8E3T - chains C and D of the 4 polymer chains in the assembly; structure by X-ray diffraction, 2.20 A resolution.

[Chain C]
Molecule: Nitrogenase molybdenum-iron protein alpha chain
Organism: Azotobacter vinelandii DJ
Notes: EC 1.18.6.1
UniProtKB: P07328 (NIFD_AZOVI); residue numbers follow UniProt; this construct covers 1-492
Amino-acid sequence (492 residues; each row starts with the number of its first residue):
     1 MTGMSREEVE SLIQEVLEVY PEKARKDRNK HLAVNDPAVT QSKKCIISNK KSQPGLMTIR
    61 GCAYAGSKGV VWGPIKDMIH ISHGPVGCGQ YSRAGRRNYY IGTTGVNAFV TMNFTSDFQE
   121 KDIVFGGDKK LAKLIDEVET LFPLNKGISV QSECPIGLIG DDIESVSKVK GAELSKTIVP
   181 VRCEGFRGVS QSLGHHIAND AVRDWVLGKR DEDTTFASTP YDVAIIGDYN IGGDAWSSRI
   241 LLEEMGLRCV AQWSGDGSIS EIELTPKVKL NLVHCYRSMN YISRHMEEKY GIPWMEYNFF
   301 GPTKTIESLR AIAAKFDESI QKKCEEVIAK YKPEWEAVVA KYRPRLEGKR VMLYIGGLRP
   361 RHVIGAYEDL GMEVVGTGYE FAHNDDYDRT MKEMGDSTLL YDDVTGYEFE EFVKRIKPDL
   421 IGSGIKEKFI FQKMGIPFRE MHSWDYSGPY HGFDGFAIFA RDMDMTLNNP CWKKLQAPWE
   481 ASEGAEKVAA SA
Not modelled in the structure: 1-4, 481-492
Ion coordination: fe(7)-S(7) cluster Fe: Cys-62, Cys-88, Cys-154 (shared with Cys-70(D), Cys-95(D) of chain D); Fe ion near Cys-275 (its only coordinating residue here)
Ligand contacts:
  - 3-hydroxy-3-carboxy-adipic acid (HCA): Ala-65, Gly-95, Arg-96, Gln-191, Gly-424, Ile-425, Lys-426, Glu-440, His-442
  - ICS (iron-sulfur-molybdenum cluster with interstitial carbon): Val-70, Arg-96, His-195, Tyr-229, Ile-231, Cys-275, Ser-278, Ile-355, Gly-356, Gly-357, Leu-358, Arg-359, Pro-360, Phe-381, Met-441, His-442
  - fe(7)-S(7) cluster (UFF): Cys-62, Tyr-64, Pro-85, Val-86, Gly-87, Cys-88, Tyr-91, Glu-153, Cys-154, Gly-185
UniProt features mapped onto this chain:
  - binding site ([8Fe-7S] cluster): Cys-62, Cys-88, Cys-154
  - binding site ([7Fe-Mo-9S-C-homocitryl] cluster): Cys-275, His-442
  - mutagenesis: His-195 (H195Q: No nitrogenase activity)

[Chain D]
Molecule: Nitrogenase molybdenum-iron protein beta chain
Organism: Azotobacter vinelandii DJ
Notes: EC 1.18.6.1
UniProtKB: C1DGZ8 (C1DGZ8_AZOVD); residue numbers follow UniProt; this construct covers 1-523
Amino-acid sequence (523 residues; each row starts with the number of its first residue):
     1 MSQQVDKIKA SYPLFLDQDY KDMLAKKRDG FEEKYPQDKI DEVFQWTTTK EYQELNFQRE
    61 ALTVNPAKAC QPLGAVLCAL GFEKTMPYVH GSQGCVAYFR SYFNRHFREP VSCVSDSMTE
   121 DAAVFGGQQN MKDGLQNCKA TYKPDMIAVS TTCMAEVIGD DLNAFINNSK KEGFIPDEFP
   181 VPFAHTPAFV GSHVTGWDNM FEGIARYFTL KSMDDKVVGS NKKINIVPGF ETYLGNFRVI
   241 KRMLSEMGVG YSLLSDPEEV LDTPADGQFR MYAGGTTQEE MKDAPNALNT VLLQPWHLEK
   301 TKKFVEGTWK HEVPKLNIPM GLDWTDEFLM KVSEISGQPI PASLTKERGR LVDMMTDSHT
   361 WLHGKRFALW GDPDFVMGLV KFLLELGCEP VHILCHNGNK RWKKAVDAIL AASPYGKNAT
   421 VYIGKDLWHL RSLVFTDKPD FMIGNSYGKF IQRDTLHKGK EFEVPLIRIG FPIFDRHHLH
   481 RSTTLGYEGA MQILTTLVNS ILERLDEETR GMQATDYNHD LVR
Not modelled in the structure: 1
Differences from the reference sequence: engineered mutation Ala-188 (Ser in C1DGZ8)
Ion coordination: fe(7)-S(7) cluster Fe: Cys-70, Cys-95 (shared with Cys-62(C), Cys-88(C), Cys-154(C) of chain C); Fe ion site 1: Arg-108, Glu-109 (shared with 2 residues of chain B); Fe ion site 2: Asp-353, Asp-357 (shared with 2 residues of chain B)
Ligand contacts: fe(7)-S(7) cluster (UFF): Cys-70, Pro-72, Ser-92, Gly-94, Cys-95, Tyr-98, Phe-99, Thr-152, Cys-153, Ala-188
From the paper describing this entry:
  - mutagenesis - S188A: decreased growth
  - mutagenesis - S188A (3.9 h): unchanged growth in response to 100% Fe
  - mutagenesis - S188A: unchanged expression in response to 100% Fe
  - mutagenesis - S188A: increased expression in response to 1% Fe
  - mutagenesis - S188A (<50% of wt): decreased catalytic activity on 1% Fe
  - mutagenesis - S188A: decreased catalytic activity on oxidized

[Chain C / chain D interface]
Contacting residue pairs (199):
  Val-19(C) / Ala-140(D)
  Tyr-20(C) / Thr-141(D)
  Pro-21(C) / Gln-136(D)
  Pro-21(C) / Asn-137(D)
  Pro-21(C) / Ala-140(D)  hydrophobic
  Lys-23(C) / Asp-133(D)
  Ala-24(C) / Asn-137(D)
  Ser-52(C) / Gln-93(D)
  Ser-52(C) / Ser-117(D)
  Pro-54(C) / Asp-116(D)
  Pro-54(C) / Asn-130(D)
  Pro-54(C) / Gly-134(D)
  Pro-54(C) / Asn-137(D)  hydrogen bond (backbone-side chain)
  Gly-55(C) / Val-114(D)
  Gly-55(C) / Ser-115(D)  hydrogen bond (backbone-backbone)
  Gly-55(C) / Gly-134(D)
  Gly-55(C) / Cys-138(D)
  Gly-55(C) / Tyr-142(D)
  Leu-56(C) / Asn-137(D)
  Leu-56(C) / Thr-141(D)
  Leu-56(C) / Tyr-142(D)  hydrogen bond (backbone-side chain)
  Met-57(C) / Met-86(D)  hydrophobic
  Met-57(C) / Arg-100(D)
  Met-57(C) / Ser-112(D)
  Met-57(C) / Cys-113(D)
  Met-57(C) / Val-114(D)  hydrophobic
  Met-57(C) / Tyr-142(D)
  Thr-58(C) / Gln-93(D)
  Arg-60(C) / Gln-93(D)
  Arg-60(C) / Ala-97(D)
  Gly-61(C) / Gln-93(D)  hydrogen bond (backbone-side chain)
  Gly-61(C) / Gly-94(D)
  Cys-62(C) / Gly-94(D)
  Tyr-64(C) / Tyr-98(D)
  Ala-65(C) / Tyr-98(D)
  Lys-76(C) / Glu-32(D)  salt bridge
  Val-86(C) / Lys-68(D)
  Val-86(C) / Ala-69(D)
  Val-86(C) / Cys-70(D)
  Gly-87(C) / Cys-70(D)
  Gln-90(C) / Pro-66(D)  hydrogen bond (side chain-backbone)
  Gln-90(C) / Lys-68(D)  hydrogen bond (side chain-backbone)
  Gln-90(C) / Tyr-102(D)
  Gln-90(C) / Tyr-447(D)  hydrogen bond (backbone-side chain)
  Tyr-91(C) / Ala-69(D)
  Tyr-91(C) / Cys-70(D)  hydrogen bond
  Tyr-91(C) / Leu-73(D)
  Tyr-91(C) / Tyr-98(D)  hydrophobic
  Tyr-91(C) / Phe-99(D)  hydrophobic
  Tyr-91(C) / Tyr-102(D)  hydrophobic
  Ser-92(C) / Tyr-98(D)
  Arg-93(C) / Asn-65(D)  hydrogen bond
  Arg-93(C) / Tyr-447(D)
  Gly-95(C) / Arg-105(D)
  Tyr-99(C) / Ser-11(D)
  Thr-103(C) / Ile-40(D)
  Thr-104(C) / Arg-453(D)
  Val-106(C) / Ile-40(D)
  Val-106(C) / Val-43(D)  hydrophobic
  Val-106(C) / Phe-44(D)  hydrophobic
  Asn-107(C) / Lys-34(D)
  Asn-107(C) / Ile-40(D)
  Met-112(C) / Val-64(D)  hydrophobic
  Met-112(C) / Asn-65(D)
  Met-112(C) / Trp-428(D)  hydrophobic
  Asn-113(C) / Thr-63(D)
  Asn-113(C) / Val-64(D)
  Asn-113(C) / Asn-65(D)  hydrogen bond (backbone-side chain)
  Asn-113(C) / Pro-66(D)
  Phe-114(C) / Thr-63(D)
  Phe-114(C) / Val-64(D)  hydrophobic
  Thr-115(C) / Thr-63(D)  hydrogen bond (backbone-backbone)
  Ser-116(C) / Ala-61(D)
  Asp-117(C) / Thr-63(D)
  Asp-117(C) / Lys-68(D)  salt bridge
  Phe-118(C) / Phe-189(D)
  Gln-119(C) / Phe-189(D)
  Glu-120(C) / Phe-189(D)  hydrogen bond (backbone-backbone)
  Glu-120(C) / Val-190(D)
  Ile-123(C) / Val-157(D)  hydrophobic
  Ile-123(C) / Phe-189(D)  hydrophobic
  Lys-130(C) / Ala-61(D)
  Lys-133(C) / Glu-60(D)
  Lys-133(C) / Ala-61(D)
  Leu-134(C) / Ala-61(D)
  Leu-134(C) / Leu-62(D)  hydrophobic
  Glu-137(C) / Arg-59(D)
  Glu-137(C) / Glu-60(D)  hydrogen bond (side chain-backbone)
  Glu-137(C) / Ala-61(D)  hydrogen bond (side chain-backbone)
  Glu-137(C) / Leu-62(D)  hydrogen bond (side chain-backbone)
  Val-138(C) / Leu-62(D)  hydrophobic
  Thr-140(C) / Trp-46(D)
  Leu-141(C) / Trp-46(D)
  Leu-141(C) / Tyr-52(D)  hydrogen bond (backbone-side chain)
  Leu-141(C) / Leu-55(D)  hydrophobic
  Leu-141(C) / Asn-56(D)
  Leu-141(C) / Arg-59(D)
  Phe-142(C) / Tyr-52(D)
  Phe-142(C) / Trp-428(D)  hydrophobic
  Pro-143(C) / Trp-46(D)
  Leu-144(C) / Tyr-35(D)
  Leu-144(C) / Val-43(D)  hydrophobic
  Lys-146(C) / Glu-32(D)  hydrogen bond (side chain-backbone)
  Lys-146(C) / Glu-33(D)  hydrogen bond (side chain-backbone)
  Lys-146(C) / Tyr-35(D)
  Cys-154(C) / Ser-92(D)
  Cys-154(C) / Cys-153(D)  hydrophobic
  Cys-154(C) / Met-154(D)  hydrophobic
  Pro-155(C) / Cys-153(D)  hydrophobic
  Leu-158(C) / Met-154(D)  hydrophobic
  Leu-158(C) / Val-157(D)  hydrophobic
  Phe-186(C) / Thr-119(D)
  Phe-186(C) / Glu-120(D)  hydrogen bond (backbone-backbone)
  Phe-186(C) / Met-154(D)  hydrophobic
  Val-189(C) / Gln-93(D)  hydrogen bond (backbone-side chain)
  Arg-210(C) / Glu-33(D)  salt bridge
  Gly-232(C) / Ser-11(D)
  Gly-232(C) / Phe-15(D)
  Gly-233(C) / Phe-15(D)
  Trp-236(C) / Phe-15(D)  hydrophobic
  Trp-236(C) / Tyr-20(D)
  Trp-236(C) / Met-23(D)
  Trp-236(C) / Leu-24(D)
  Ser-237(C) / Phe-15(D)
  Ser-237(C) / Tyr-20(D)
  Arg-239(C) / Met-23(D)
  Arg-239(C) / Lys-26(D)
  Arg-239(C) / Lys-27(D)
  Arg-239(C) / Phe-31(D)
  Ile-240(C) / Asp-19(D)
  Ile-240(C) / Tyr-20(D)  hydrophobic
  Ile-240(C) / Met-23(D)
  Glu-243(C) / Lys-26(D)  salt bridge
  Arg-248(C) / Phe-31(D)
  Cys-249(C) / Phe-31(D)
  Val-250(C) / Phe-31(D)
  Gln-252(C) / Lys-27(D)
  Asp-256(C) / Lys-27(D)  salt bridge
  Ser-258(C) / Phe-31(D)
  Ser-258(C) / Glu-32(D)
  Ser-260(C) / Phe-31(D)  hydrogen bond (side chain-backbone)
  Ser-260(C) / Glu-32(D)  hydrogen bond (side chain-backbone)
  Ser-260(C) / Glu-33(D)
  Glu-261(C) / Lys-27(D)  salt bridge
  Glu-261(C) / Phe-31(D)
  Glu-261(C) / Glu-32(D)
  Leu-264(C) / Phe-31(D)
  Lys-330(C) / Ser-2(D)  hydrogen bond
  Glu-334(C) / Ser-2(D)  hydrogen bond
  Glu-334(C) / Gln-3(D)  hydrogen bond (side chain-backbone)
  Ala-337(C) / Val-5(D)
  Val-338(C) / Val-5(D)
  Lys-341(C) / Val-5(D)
  Lys-341(C) / Asp-6(D)  salt bridge
  Gly-406(C) / Tyr-142(D)
  Tyr-407(C) / Thr-141(D)
  Tyr-407(C) / Tyr-142(D)  hydrogen bond (backbone-side chain)
  Glu-410(C) / Phe-269(D)
  Ile-425(C) / Ser-101(D)
  Ile-425(C) / Asn-104(D)
  Ile-425(C) / Arg-105(D)
  Lys-426(C) / Ala-97(D)
  Lys-426(C) / Arg-100(D)
  Lys-426(C) / Ser-101(D)
  Lys-426(C) / Asn-104(D)
  Phe-429(C) / Asn-104(D)
  Phe-429(C) / Arg-108(D)
  Phe-429(C) / Glu-109(D)
  Phe-429(C) / Pro-110(D)
  Ile-430(C) / Pro-110(D)  hydrophobic
  Ile-430(C) / Phe-269(D)  hydrophobic
  Lys-433(C) / Glu-109(D)  salt bridge
  Lys-433(C) / Pro-110(D)
  Lys-433(C) / Thr-263(D)  hydrogen bond (side chain-backbone)
  Lys-433(C) / Ala-265(D)
  Lys-433(C) / Asp-266(D)
  Lys-433(C) / Gly-267(D)  hydrogen bond (backbone-backbone)
  Lys-433(C) / Gln-268(D)  hydrogen bond (backbone-backbone)
  Met-434(C) / Gly-267(D)
  Met-434(C) / Gln-268(D)
  Met-434(C) / Phe-269(D)
  Gly-448(C) / Ala-10(D)
  Gly-448(C) / Ser-11(D)  hydrogen bond (backbone-backbone)
  Pro-449(C) / Ser-11(D)
  Pro-449(C) / Phe-15(D)  hydrophobic
  Asp-454(C) / Ser-2(D)  hydrogen bond (side chain-backbone)
  Asp-454(C) / Gln-3(D)  hydrogen bond (backbone-side chain)
  Asp-454(C) / Leu-14(D)
  Asp-454(C) / Tyr-20(D)  hydrogen bond
  Ala-457(C) / Gln-3(D)
  Ala-457(C) / Ile-8(D)  hydrophobic
  Ile-458(C) / Gln-3(D)
  Ile-458(C) / Ile-8(D)  hydrophobic
  Ile-458(C) / Lys-9(D)
  Ile-458(C) / Ala-10(D)  hydrophobic
  Arg-461(C) / Ile-8(D)
  Leu-475(C) / Ala-265(D)
  Leu-475(C) / Asp-266(D)
  Leu-475(C) / Gly-267(D)
Also at the interface, not in a pair above, chain C (110 interface residues in all): Gln-53, Asp-77, Ile-81, Pro-85, Cys-88, Arg-97, Ile-101, Gly-105, Thr-111, Gly-188, Ser-190, Tyr-331, Tyr-342, Thr-405, Gln-432, Gly-435, Tyr-446
Also at the interface, not in a pair above, chain D (98 interface residues in all): Lys-39, Gln-58, Ala-67, Ala-123, Ile-158, Ala-188, Pro-264, Met-271, His-396, Leu-427, Phe-450, Asp-454

[Overview]
The interface between chain C and chain D involves 110 residues on one side and 98 on the other; the contacts
include 33 hydrogen bonds and 8 salt bridges. Polar pairs include Lys-76(C)/Glu-32(D), Asp-117(C)/Lys-68(D)
and Arg-210(C)/Glu-33(D). From the paper: S188A of chain D reduces growth; S188A of chain D increases
expression in response to 1% Fe.
Chain C is Nitrogenase molybdenum-iron protein alpha chain and chain D is Nitrogenase molybdenum-iron protein
beta chain, both from Azotobacter vinelandii DJ; the structure, Gallium-reconstituted nitrogenase MoFeP mutant
S188A from Azotobacter vinelandii after IDS oxidation, was determined by X-ray diffraction together with 8E3U
and 8E3V from the same study.
